PDB entry 3NTC | X-ray diffraction, 1.55 A resolution | chains L and H

== Chain L ==
Name: Fab light chain
Organism: Homo sapiens, Mus musculus
Notes: antibody fragment or engineered binder
Amino-acid sequence (219 residues; numbered 1 to 213 plus 6 insertion-coded residues; the number before each row is that of its first residue; a row labelled like 27A-27F holds insertion residues (27A, then the next letters in order)):
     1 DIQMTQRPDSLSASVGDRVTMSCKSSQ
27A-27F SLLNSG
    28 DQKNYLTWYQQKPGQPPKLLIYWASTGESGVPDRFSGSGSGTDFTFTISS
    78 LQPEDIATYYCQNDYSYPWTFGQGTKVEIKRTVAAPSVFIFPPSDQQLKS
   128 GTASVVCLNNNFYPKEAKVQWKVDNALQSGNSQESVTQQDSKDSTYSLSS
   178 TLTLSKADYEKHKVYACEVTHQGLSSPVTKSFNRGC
Disulfide bonds: Cys-23/Cys-88, Cys-134/Cys-194
What the authors report for this chain:
  - mutagenesis - Y32A/Y92A: decreased stability

== Chain H ==
Name: Fab heavy chain
Organism: Homo sapiens, Mus musculus
Notes: antibody fragment or engineered binder
Amino-acid sequence (221 residues; row label = number of the first residue in the row; a row labelled like 82A-82C holds insertion residues (82A, then the next letters in order)):
     1 QVQLVQSGAEVKKPGASVKVSCKASGYTFTNSWIGWFRQAPGQGLEWIGD
    51 IY
   52A P
    53 GGGYTNYNEIFKGKATMTADTSTNTAYMEL
82A-82C SSL
    83 RSEDTAVYYCSRGIPGYA
  100A M
   101 DYWGQGTLVTVSSASTKGPSVFPLAPSSKSTSGGTAALGCLVKDYFPEPV
   151 TVSWNSGALTSGVHTFPAVLQSSGLYSLSSVVTVPSSSLGTQTYICNVNH
   201 KPSNTKVDKKVEPKSC
Disulfide bonds: Cys-22/Cys-92, Cys-140/Cys-196

== Chain L / chain H interface ==
Pairs across the interface (71):
  Thr-34(L) with Ala-100(H)
  Tyr-36(L) with Met-100A(H), hydrogen bond (side chain-backbone); Trp-103(H)
  Gln-38(L) with Gln-39(H), hydrogen bond; Tyr-91(H), hydrogen bond
  Gln-42(L) with Tyr-91(H), hydrogen bond (backbone-side chain)
  Pro-43(L) with Tyr-91(H), hydrophobic; Trp-103(H), hydrophobic; Gly-104(H); Gln-105(H)
  Pro-44(L) with Trp-103(H)
  Leu-46(L) with Ala-100(H), hydrophobic; Asp-101(H)
  Tyr-49(L) with Tyr-99(H), hydrophobic; Ala-100(H), hydrophobic
  Trp-50(L) with Gly-98(H), hydrogen bond (side chain-backbone); Tyr-99(H), hydrophobic
  Glu-55(L) with Asp-101(H)
  Tyr-87(L) with Gln-39(H), hydrogen bond; Leu-45(H), hydrophobic
  Tyr-94(L) with Trp-47(H), hydrophobic; Asp-50(H), hydrogen bond; Asn-58(H)
  Pro-95(L) with Trp-47(H), hydrophobic; Asn-60(H)
  Trp-96(L) with Phe-37(H), hydrophobic; Trp-47(H); Asp-50(H); Met-100A(H), hydrophobic
  Phe-98(L) with Phe-37(H), hydrophobic; Leu-45(H)
  Phe-116(L) with Lys-129(H); Ser-130(H); Thr-131(H); Ser-132(H)
  Ile-117(L) with Lys-129(H), hydrogen bond (backbone-backbone)
  Phe-118(L) with Leu-124(H), hydrophobic; Ala-125(H); Ser-130(H); Ala-137(H)
  Ser-121(L) with Phe-122(H); Pro-123(H)
  Gln-123(L) with Val-121(H); Phe-122(H); Lys-209(H)
  Gln-124(L) with Phe-122(H); Lys-143(H)
  Ser-131(L) with Leu-141(H); Lys-143(H)
  Val-133(L) with Leu-124(H), hydrophobic
  Leu-135(L) with Phe-166(H), hydrophobic; Val-181(H), hydrophobic
  Asn-137(L) with His-164(H); Thr-183(H), hydrogen bond
  Asn-138(L) with His-164(H), hydrogen bond
  Gln-160(L) with Val-169(H); Leu-170(H); Gln-171(H), hydrogen bond
  Glu-161(L) with Val-169(H)
  Ser-162(L) with Phe-166(H); Pro-167(H), hydrogen bond (side chain-backbone); Val-169(H)
  Val-163(L) with Pro-167(H)
  Thr-164(L) with Phe-166(H)
  Ser-174(L) with His-164(H), hydrogen bond; Phe-166(H)
  Leu-175(L) with Phe-166(H)
  Ser-176(L) with Phe-166(H); Ser-179(H), hydrogen bond
  Lys-207(L) with Lys-129(H)
  Ser-208(L) with Lys-129(H), hydrogen bond (backbone-side chain)
Other interface residues (no listed pair), chain L (45 interface residues in all): Tyr-32, Lys-45, Asp-91, Gln-100, Thr-129, Asp-167, Thr-178, Thr-180, Phe-209
Other interface residues (no listed pair), chain H (41 interface residues in all): Gly-42, Glu-46, Leu-138

== Overview ==
Chain L and chain H form an interface of 45 and 41 residues respectively; the contacts include 15 hydrogen
bonds. Polar pairs include Tyr-36(L)/Met-100A(H), Gln-38(L)/Gln-39(H) and Gln-38(L)/Tyr-91(H). The paper
reports that Y32A/Y92A of chain L reduce stability.
Here chain L is Fab light chain and chain H is Fab heavy chain, both from Homo sapiens, Mus musculus. Entry
3NTC (Crystal structure of KD-247 Fab, an anti-V3 antibody that inhibits HIV-1 Entry) was determined by X-ray
diffraction.
